4M7Y - chains A and B; structure by X-ray diffraction, 1.80 A resolution.

# Chain A (and B)
Name: Type II pantothenate kinase
Source organism: Staphylococcus aureus subsp. aureus
Notes: EC 2.7.1.33; chain B of this document is another copy of the same molecule, construct and numbering; everything in this record applies to it too
UniProtKB: Q8NVG0 (COAW_STAAW); numbering as in UniProt (aligned over 1-267)
Amino-acid sequence (273 residues; numbered 1 to 273; the number before each row is that of its first residue):
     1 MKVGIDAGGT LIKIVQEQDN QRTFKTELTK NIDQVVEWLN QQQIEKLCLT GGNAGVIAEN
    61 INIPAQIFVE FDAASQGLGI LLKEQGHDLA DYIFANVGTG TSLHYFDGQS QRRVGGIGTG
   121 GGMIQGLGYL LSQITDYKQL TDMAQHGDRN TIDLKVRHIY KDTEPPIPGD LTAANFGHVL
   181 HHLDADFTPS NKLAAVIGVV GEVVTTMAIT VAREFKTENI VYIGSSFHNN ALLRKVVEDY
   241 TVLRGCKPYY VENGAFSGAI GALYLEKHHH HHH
Unresolved in the structure: 267-273
Sequence notes: expression tag (268-273)
Swiss-Prot annotation at these positions:
  - active site: E70 (Proton acceptor)
  - binding site (ATP): D6 to K13, T99, G121 to Q125, Y137, S225
Residues lining bound ligands:
  - 2GH (N~3~-[(2R)-2-hydroxy-3,3-dimethyl-4-(phosphonooxy)butanoyl]-N-pentyl-beta-alaninamide), molecule 1: G8, G9, E70, F71, G98, T99, G100, T101, S102, R113, G116, I117, G118
  - 2GH, molecule 2: V156, I159, Y160, I167, L171, T172, A173, E202, T206, Y240
  - ADP (adenosine-5'-diphosphate): D6, G8, G9, T10, L11, K13, L28, V97, G98, T99, G121, G122, Q125, Y137, G224, S225, S226, H228

# Interface between chain A and chain B
Residue-residue contacts - 97 pairs, chain A then chain B:
  G9(A) - I159(B)
  G52(A) - I159(B)
  G52(A) - Y160(B)
  G52(A) - K161(B)
  N53(A) - I159(B)
  N53(A) - K161(B)
  G55(A) - T163(B)
  E70(A) - Y160(B)  hydrogen bond
  F71(A) - P166(B)  hydrophobic
  F71(A) - I167(B)  hydrophobic
  T99(A) - L154(B)
  T99(A) - A174(B)
  G100(A) - A173(B)
  R113(A) - I167(B)
  V114(A) - R213(B)  hydrogen bond (backbone-side chain)
  G116(A) - T206(B)
  I117(A) - A173(B)
  I117(A) - E202(B)
  I117(A) - V203(B)  hydrophobic
  I117(A) - T206(B)
  G118(A) - A173(B)
  G118(A) - A174(B)
  G118(A) - N175(B)  hydrogen bond (backbone-backbone)
  T119(A) - N175(B)
  T119(A) - V203(B)
  G122(A) - F176(B)
  G122(A) - G177(B)
  M123(A) - N175(B)
  Q125(A) - L180(B)
  G126(A) - F176(B)
  G126(A) - V179(B)
  L127(A) - L127(B)  hydrophobic
  L127(A) - F176(B)
  Y129(A) - V179(B)  hydrophobic
  Y129(A) - L183(B)
  L130(A) - L131(B)  hydrophobic
  L130(A) - F176(B)  hydrophobic
  L130(A) - F187(B)  hydrophobic
  L131(A) - L127(B)  hydrophobic
  L131(A) - L130(B)  hydrophobic
  L131(A) - L131(B)  hydrophobic
  L154(A) - T99(B)
  I159(A) - G9(B)
  I159(A) - G52(B)
  I159(A) - N53(B)
  Y160(A) - G52(B)
  Y160(A) - E70(B)  hydrogen bond
  K161(A) - G52(B)
  K161(A) - N53(B)
  K161(A) - V56(B)
  D162(A) - G55(B)
  T163(A) - G52(B)  hydrogen bond (side chain-backbone)
  T163(A) - G55(B)  hydrogen bond (side chain-backbone)
  P166(A) - V69(B)  hydrophobic
  P166(A) - F71(B)  hydrophobic
  I167(A) - R113(B)
  A173(A) - G100(B)
  A173(A) - G118(B)
  A174(A) - T99(B)
  A174(A) - G118(B)
  N175(A) - G118(B)  hydrogen bond (backbone-backbone)
  N175(A) - T119(B)
  N175(A) - M123(B)
  F176(A) - G122(B)
  F176(A) - G126(B)
  F176(A) - L127(B)
  F176(A) - L130(B)  hydrophobic
  G177(A) - G122(B)
  V179(A) - G126(B)
  V179(A) - Y129(B)  hydrophobic
  L180(A) - Q125(B)
  L183(A) - Y129(B)  hydrophobic
  F187(A) - L130(B)  hydrophobic
  V199(A) - T119(B)
  E202(A) - I117(B)
  V203(A) - I117(B)  hydrophobic
  V203(A) - T119(B)
  V203(A) - V203(B)  hydrophobic
  T206(A) - G116(B)
  T206(A) - I117(B)
  T206(A) - M207(B)
  M207(A) - T206(B)
  M207(A) - M207(B)  hydrophobic
  M207(A) - T210(B)
  T210(A) - M207(B)
  T210(A) - V211(B)
  T210(A) - E214(B)
  V211(A) - T210(B)
  V211(A) - R213(B)
  R213(A) - V114(B)  hydrogen bond (side chain-backbone)
  R213(A) - V211(B)
  R213(A) - E214(B)  salt bridge
  R213(A) - F215(B)
  E214(A) - T210(B)
  E214(A) - R213(B)  salt bridge
  E214(A) - E214(B)
  F215(A) - R213(B)
Other interface residues (no listed pair), chain A (56 interface residues in all): G8, G51, V56, T101, R112, T135, K192
Other interface residues (no listed pair), chain B (56 interface residues in all): G8, G51, A54, T101, T135, K192, V199

# Summary
Chain A and chain B each contribute 56 residues to their interface; the contacts include 8 hydrogen bonds and
2 salt bridges. Among the polar pairs are R213(A)-E214(B), E70(A)-Y160(B) and V114(A)-R213(B). Bound to chain
A: compound 2GH and ADP.
Chain A and chain B are both Type II pantothenate kinase (Staphylococcus aureus subsp. aureus); the structure,
Staphylococcus aureus Type II pantothenate kinase in complex with a pantothenate analog, was determined by
X-ray diffraction (same publication as 5ELZ, 5JIC and 4M7X).
